Entry 8XBQ (X-ray diffraction, 2.05 A resolution); this record covers chain A.

== Chain A ==
Name: Benzoylformate decarboxylase-K2
From: Pseudomonas putida
UniProtKB: P20906 (MDLC_PSEPU); numbering as in UniProt (aligned over 1-528)
Amino-acid sequence (528 residues; row label = number of the first residue in the row):
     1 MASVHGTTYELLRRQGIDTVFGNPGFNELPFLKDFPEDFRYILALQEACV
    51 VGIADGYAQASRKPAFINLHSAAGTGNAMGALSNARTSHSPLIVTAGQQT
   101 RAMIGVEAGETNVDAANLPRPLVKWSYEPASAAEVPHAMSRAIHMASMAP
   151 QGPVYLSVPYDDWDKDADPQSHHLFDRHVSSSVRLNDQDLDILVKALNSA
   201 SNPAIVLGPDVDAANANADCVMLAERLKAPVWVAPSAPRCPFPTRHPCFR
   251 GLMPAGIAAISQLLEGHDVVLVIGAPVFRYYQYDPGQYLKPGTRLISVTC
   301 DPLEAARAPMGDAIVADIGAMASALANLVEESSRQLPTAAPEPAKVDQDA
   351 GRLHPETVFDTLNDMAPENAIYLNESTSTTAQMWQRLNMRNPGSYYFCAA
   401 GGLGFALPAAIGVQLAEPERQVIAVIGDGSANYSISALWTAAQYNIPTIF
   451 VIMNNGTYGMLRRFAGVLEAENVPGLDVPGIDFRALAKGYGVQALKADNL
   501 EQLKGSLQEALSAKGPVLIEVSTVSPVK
Unresolved in the structure: 1, 526-528
Construct notes: variant Phe-26 (Ser in P20906), Arg-86 (Trp in P20906), Thr-87 (Asn in P20906), Gly-109 (Leu in P20906), Glu-110 (Leu in P20906), Tyr-281 (His in P20906), Met-460 (Ala in P20906), Arg-463 (Trp in P20906)
Bound ions: Mg2+: Asp-428, Asn-455, Thr-457 (together with thiamine diphosphate)
Ligand contacts: thiamine diphosphate (TPP): Glu-375, Ser-376, Thr-377, Ser-378, Thr-379, Gly-401, Gly-402, Leu-403, Gly-427, Asp-428, Gly-429, Ser-430, Tyr-433, Asn-455, Thr-457, Tyr-458, Gly-459, Met-460, Leu-461
Swiss-Prot annotation at these positions:
  - binding site (Mg(2+)): Asn-117, Leu-118, Arg-120
  - binding site (Ca(2+)): Asp-428, Asn-455, Thr-457

== Overview ==
Ligands of chain A: thiamine diphosphate. The Mg2+ site is built by Asp-428, Asn-455 and Thr-457. From
UniProt: 3 Mg2+-binding residues and 3 Ca2+-binding residues.
Chain A is Benzoylformate decarboxylase-K2 (Pseudomonas putida); the structure, Crystal structure of activity
improved formolase variant K1, was determined by X-ray diffraction, deposited together with 8XBO and 8XBR.
